PDB entry 6YR6 | X-ray diffraction, 1.75 A resolution | chains E and F of the 4 polymer chains in the assembly

# Chain E
Name: 14-3-3 protein sigma
Organism: Homo sapiens
UniProt: P31947 (1433S_HUMAN); numbering as in UniProt (aligned over 1-231)
Amino-acid sequence (236 residues; each row starts with the number of its first residue; numbers below 1 keep their minus sign (Gly-4 is residue -4)):
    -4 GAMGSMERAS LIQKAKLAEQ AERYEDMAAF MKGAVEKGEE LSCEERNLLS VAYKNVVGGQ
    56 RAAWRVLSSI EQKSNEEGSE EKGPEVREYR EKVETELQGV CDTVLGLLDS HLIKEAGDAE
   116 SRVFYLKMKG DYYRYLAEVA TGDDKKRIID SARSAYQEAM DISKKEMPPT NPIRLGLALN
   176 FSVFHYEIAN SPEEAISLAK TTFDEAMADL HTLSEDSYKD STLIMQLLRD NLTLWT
Unresolved in the structure: 70-76
Construct notes: expression tag (-4 to 0)
Curated features (UniProtKB/Swiss-Prot):
  - site (Interaction with phosphoserine on interacting protein): Arg56, Arg129
  - modified residue (Phosphoserine): Ser5, Ser74

# Chain F
Name: hDM2-186
Amino-acid sequence (13 residues; row label = number of the first residue in the row):
   180 QRKRHKSDSI SLS
Unresolved in the structure: 180-182, 189-192
Modified / non-standard residues: Ser186 (phosphoserine; SEP)
Reported in the primary citation:
  - post-translational modification sites: Ser186

# How chain E and chain F interact
Residue-residue contacts - 23 pairs, chain E then chain F:
  Arg56(E) - Ser186(F)
  Lys122(E) - Asp187(F)
  Arg129(E) - Ser186(F)
  Tyr130(E) - Ser186(F)
  Gly171(E) - Asp187(F)
  Leu174(E) - Lys185(F)
  Leu174(E) - Ser186(F)
  Leu174(E) - Asp187(F)
  Asn175(E) - Ser186(F)
  Asn175(E) - Asp187(F)  hydrogen bond (side chain-backbone)
  Val178(E) - His184(F)
  Val178(E) - Lys185(F)
  Tyr181(E) - His184(F)
  Glu182(E) - His184(F)  salt bridge
  Ile219(E) - Asp187(F)
  Leu222(E) - Lys185(F)
  Leu222(E) - Ser186(F)
  Leu222(E) - Ser188(F)
  Asn226(E) - His184(F)
  Asn226(E) - Lys185(F)  hydrogen bond (side chain-backbone)
  Leu229(E) - Arg183(F)
  Leu229(E) - His184(F)
  Trp230(E) - His184(F)  hydrogen bond

# Summary
15 residues of chain E face 6 of chain F across their interface, with 3 hydrogen bonds and 1 salt bridge.
Polar pairs include Glu182(E)-His184(F), Asn175(E)-Asp187(F) and Asn226(E)-Lys185(F). From the paper: a
modification site at Ser186(F).
Chain E is 14-3-3 protein sigma (Homo sapiens) and chain F is hDM2-186; the structure, 14-3-3 sigma in complex
with hDM2-186 peptide, was determined by X-ray diffraction (same publication as 6YR5 and 6YR7).
